PDB entry 4Z3V | X-ray diffraction, 1.60 A resolution | chain A

[Chain A]
Molecule: Tyrosine-protein kinase BTK
Organism: Homo sapiens
Notes: EC 2.7.10.2
UniProt: Q06187 (BTK_HUMAN), isoform Q06187-2; residues 382-659 here correspond to UniProt positions 416-693 (UniProt number = residue number + 34)
Amino-acid sequence (283 residues; numbered 377 to 659; the number before each row is that of its first residue):
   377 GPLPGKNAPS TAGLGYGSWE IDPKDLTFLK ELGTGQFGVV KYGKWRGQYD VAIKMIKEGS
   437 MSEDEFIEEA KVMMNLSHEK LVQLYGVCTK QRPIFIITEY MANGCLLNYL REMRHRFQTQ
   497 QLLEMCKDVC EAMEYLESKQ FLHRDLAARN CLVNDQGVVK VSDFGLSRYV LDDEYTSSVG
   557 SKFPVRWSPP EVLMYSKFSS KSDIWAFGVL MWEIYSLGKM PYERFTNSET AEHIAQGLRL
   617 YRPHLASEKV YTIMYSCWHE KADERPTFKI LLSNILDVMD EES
Disordered / not traced: 377-388
Construct notes: expression tag (377-381)
Small-molecule neighbours: 4L6 (4-amino-8-(5-methyl-1H-indazol-6-yl)cinnoline-3-carboxamide): Leu408, Gly409, Thr410, Gly411, Gln412, Phe413, Gly414, Val416, Ala428, Lys430, Thr474, Glu475, Tyr476, Met477, Gly480, Cys481, Arg525, Asn526, Leu528, Ser538, Asp539

[Overview]
Bound to chain A: compound 4L6.
Chain A is Tyrosine-protein kinase BTK (Homo sapiens); the structure, Fragment-Based Discovery of a Small
Molecule Reversible Inhibitor of Bruton's Tyrosine Kinase, was determined by X-ray diffraction, deposited
together with 4ZLY and 4ZLZ.
